4TT2 - chains A and P; structure by X-ray diffraction, 2.50 A resolution.

Chain A:
Molecule: ATPase family AAA domain-containing protein 2
Source organism: Homo sapiens
Notes: EC 3.6.1.3; fragment: bromodomain
UniProtKB: Q6PL18 (ATAD2_HUMAN); residues 981-1108 here = UniProt positions 981-1108
Sequence (130 residues; numbered 979 to 1108; the number before each row is that of its first residue):
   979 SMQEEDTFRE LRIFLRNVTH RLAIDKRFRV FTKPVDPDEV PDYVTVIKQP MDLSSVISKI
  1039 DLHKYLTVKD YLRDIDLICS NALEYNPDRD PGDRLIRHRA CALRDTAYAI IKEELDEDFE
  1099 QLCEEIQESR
Differences from the reference sequence: expression tag (979-980)

Chain P:
Molecule: Histone H4K5Ac
Sequence (6 residues; each row starts with the number of its first residue):
     1 SGRGKG
Modified positions: K5 (N(6)-acetyllysine; ALY)

How chain A and chain P interact:
Pairs across the interface - 16 pairs, chain A then chain P:
  V1013(A) with K5(P)
  V1018(A) with K5(P)
  P1019(A) with S1(P)
  D1020(A) with S1(P); G2(P); R3(P), hydrogen bond (side chain-backbone)
  Y1021(A) with K5(P)
  E1062(A) with R3(P), hydrogen bond (backbone-side chain)
  Y1063(A) with G2(P); R3(P), hydrogen bond (backbone-side chain); G4(P), hydrogen bond (side chain-backbone)
  N1064(A) with K5(P)
  P1065(A) with G4(P)
  R1067(A) with R3(P), hydrogen bond (side chain-backbone)
  D1071(A) with G4(P)
  I1074(A) with K5(P)
Interface residues without a listed pair, chain A (16 interface residues in all): V1008, F1009, V1024, A1060

Overview:
16 residues of chain A and 5 residues of chain P are in contact; the contacts include 5 hydrogen bonds. Polar
pairs include D1020(A)-R3(P), E1062(A)-R3(P) and Y1063(A)-R3(P).
Here chain A is ATPase family AAA domain-containing protein 2 (Homo sapiens) and chain P is Histone H4K5Ac.
Entry 4TT2 (Crystal structure of ATAD2A bromodomain complexed with H4(1-20)K5Ac peptide) was determined by
X-ray diffraction, deposited together with 4TT4, 4TT6, 4TTE, 4TU4 and 4TU6.
